Entry 3P8C (X-ray diffraction, 2.29 A resolution); this record covers chains D and E of the 5 polymer chains in the assembly.

[Chain D]
Molecule: Wiskott-Aldrich syndrome protein family member 1
From: Homo sapiens
Notes: engineered mutation(s): prolin rich region deletion mutant
UniProtKB: Q92558 (WASF1_HUMAN); the construct has insertions or renumbered stretches relative to UniProt, so the offset changes along the chain: 1-186 = UniProt 1-186; 205-279 = UniProt 485-559
Amino-acid sequence (279 residues; each row starts with the number of its first residue):
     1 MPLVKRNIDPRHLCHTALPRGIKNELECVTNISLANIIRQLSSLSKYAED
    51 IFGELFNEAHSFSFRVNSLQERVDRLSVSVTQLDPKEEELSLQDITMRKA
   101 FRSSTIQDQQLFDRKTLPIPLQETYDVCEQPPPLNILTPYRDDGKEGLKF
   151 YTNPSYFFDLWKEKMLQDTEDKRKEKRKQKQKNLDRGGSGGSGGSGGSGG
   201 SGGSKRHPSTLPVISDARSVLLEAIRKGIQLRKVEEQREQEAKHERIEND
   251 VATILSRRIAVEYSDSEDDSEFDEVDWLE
Not modelled in the structure: 1-20, 185-215, 239-247, 265-279
Differences from the reference sequence: linker (187-204)
Reported in the primary citation:
  - mutagenesis - Y151E, W161E/K162D: increased signaling
  - post-translational modification sites: Tyr125, Thr138, Tyr151 (citing earlier work)

[Chain E]
Molecule: Probable protein BRICK1
From: Homo sapiens
UniProtKB: Q8WUW1 (BRK1_HUMAN); residue numbers follow UniProt; this construct covers 1-75
Amino-acid sequence (75 residues; numbered 1 to 75; the number before each row is that of its first residue):
     1 MAGQEDPVQREIHQDWANREYIEIITSSIKKIADFLNSFDMSCRSRLATL
    51 NEKLTALERRIEYIEARVTKGETLT
Not modelled in the structure: 1-9, 74-75
UniProt features mapped onto this chain:
  - modified residue: Ala2 (N-acetylalanine)

[Interface between chain D and chain E]
Contacting residue pairs (55):
  Leu26(D) with Glu11(E); Asp15(E)
  Thr30(D) with Asp15(E); Asn18(E)
  Ser33(D) with Ile22(E)
  Leu34(D) with Tyr21(E), hydrophobic; Ile22(E), hydrophobic
  Ile37(D) with Ile25(E), hydrophobic; Thr26(E); Ile29(E), hydrophobic
  Leu41(D) with Ile29(E), hydrophobic
  Leu44(D) with Ile32(E), hydrophobic
  Tyr47(D) with Leu36(E), hydrophobic; Asn37(E), hydrogen bond
  Ala48(D) with Leu36(E), hydrophobic
  Ile51(D) with Leu36(E), hydrophobic; Asp40(E)
  Phe52(D) with Leu36(E), hydrophobic; Phe39(E), hydrophobic
  Glu54(D) with Arg44(E), salt bridge
  Leu55(D) with Asp40(E); Cys43(E), hydrophobic; Arg44(E); Leu47(E), hydrophobic
  Ala59(D) with Leu47(E)
  Phe62(D) with Leu47(E); Asn51(E); Leu54(E)
  Arg65(D) with Asn51(E), hydrogen bond; Leu54(E); Thr55(E), hydrogen bond; Glu58(E), salt bridge
  Val66(D) with Leu54(E), hydrophobic
  Leu69(D) with Leu54(E), hydrophobic; Leu57(E), hydrophobic; Ile61(E), hydrophobic
  Arg72(D) with Ile61(E); Glu62(E), salt bridge; Glu65(E), salt bridge
  Val73(D) with Ile61(E), hydrophobic
  Leu76(D) with Ile61(E), hydrophobic; Ile64(E), hydrophobic; Glu65(E)
  Leu83(D) with Val68(E), hydrophobic
  Met97(D) with Glu72(E); Thr73(E)
  Arg98(D) with Lys70(E); Gly71(E); Glu72(E)
  Lys99(D) with Glu72(E), hydrogen bond (backbone-backbone)
  Phe101(D) with Glu62(E); Tyr63(E), hydrophobic; Ala66(E), hydrophobic
  Ser103(D) with Arg59(E), hydrogen bond
  Ser104(D) with Arg59(E), hydrogen bond (backbone-side chain)
Also at the interface, not in a pair above, chain D (32 interface residues in all): Gln40, Glu58, Ser79, Asp94
Also at the interface, not in a pair above, chain E (36 interface residues in all): Ile12, Ala33, Leu50

[In short]
The interface between chain D and chain E involves 32 residues on one side and 36 on the other, with 6
hydrogen bonds and 4 salt bridges. Polar contacts include Glu54(D)-Arg44(E), Arg65(D)-Glu58(E) and
Arg72(D)-Glu62(E). From the paper: Y151E and W161E/K162D of chain D increase signaling; modification sites
Tyr125(D), Thr138(D) and Tyr151(D).
Chain D is Wiskott-Aldrich syndrome protein family member 1 and chain E is Probable protein BRICK1, both from
Homo sapiens; the structure, Structure and Control of the Actin Regulatory WAVE Complex, was determined by
X-ray diffraction.
